8ZL9 - chains B and E of the 5 polymer chains in the assembly; structure by electron microscopy, 4.36 A resolution (low resolution: residue-level contacts below are approximate; hydrogen-bond / salt-bridge calls are withheld).

== Chain B ==
Name: G6 Light chain
Organism: Sus scrofa
Chain sequence (110 residues; numbered 2 to 111; the number before each row is that of its first residue):
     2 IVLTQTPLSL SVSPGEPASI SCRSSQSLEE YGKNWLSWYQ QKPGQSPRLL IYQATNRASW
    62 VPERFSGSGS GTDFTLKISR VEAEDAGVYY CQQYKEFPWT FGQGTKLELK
Disulfides: Cys23-Cys92

== Chain E ==
Name: B646L
Organism: African swine fever virus
UniProt: Q5IZK2 (Q5IZK2_ASF); numbering as in UniProt (aligned over 1-646)
Chain sequence (693 residues; each row starts with the number of its first residue; numbers below 1 keep their minus sign (Met-46 is residue -46)):
   -46 MHHHHHHHHH HGSDYKDHDG DYKDHDIDYK DDDDKELENL YFQGAGSMAS GGAFCLIAND
    14 GKADKIILAQ DLLNSRISNI KNVNKSYGKP DPEPTLSQIE ETHLVHFNAH FKPYVPVGFE
    74 YNKVRPHTGT PTLGNKLTFG IPQYGDFFHD MVGHHILGAC HSSWQDAPIQ GTSQMGAHGQ
   134 LQTFPRNGYD WDNQTPLEGA VYTLVDPFGR PIVPGTKNAY RNLVYYCEYP GERLYENVRF
   194 DVNGNSLDEY SSDVTTLVRK FCIPGDKMTG YKHLVGQEVS VEGTSGPLLC NIHDLHKPHQ
   254 SKPILTDEND TQRTCSHTNP KFLSQHFPEN SHNIQTAGKQ DITPITDATY LDIRRNVHYS
   314 CNGPQTPKYY QPPLALWIKL RFWFNENVNL AIPSVSIPFG ERFITIKLAS QKDLVNEFPG
   374 LFVRQSRFIA GRPSRRNIRF KPWFIPGVIN EISLTNNELY INNLFVTPEI HNLFVKRVRF
   434 SLIRVHKTQV THTNNNHHDE KLMSALKWPI EYMFIGLKPT WNISDQNPHQ HRDWHKFGHV
   494 VNAIMQPTHH AEISFQDRDT ALPDACSSIS DISPVTYPIT LPIIKNISVT AHGINLIDKF
   554 PSKFCSSYIP FHYGGNAIKT PDDPGAMMIT FALKPREEYQ PSGHINVSRA REFYISWDTD
   614 YVGSITTADL VVSASAINFL LLQNGSAVLR YST
Disordered / not traced: -46 to 106, 190-228, 249-302, 329-360, 408-469, 538-646
Differences from the reference sequence: expression tag (-46 to 0)

== Interface between chain B and chain E ==
Pairs across the interface (10; chain B residue first):
  Lys34(B) - Ile506(E)
  Gln93(B) - Asp510(E)
  Tyr95(B) - Gln509(E)
  Tyr95(B) - Asp510(E)
  Tyr95(B) - Leu515(E)
  Lys96(B) - Phe508(E)
  Phe98(B) - Leu515(E)
  Trp100(B) - Asp510(E)
  Trp100(B) - Arg511(E)
  Phe102(B) - Arg511(E)
Other interface residues (no listed pair), chain B (9 interface residues in all): Tyr40, Glu97
Other interface residues (no listed pair), chain E (7 interface residues in all): Ala514

== Summary ==
9 residues of chain B face 7 of chain E across their interface.
Here chain B is G6 Light chain (Sus scrofa) and chain E is B646L (African swine fever virus). Entry 8ZL9 (ASFV
p72 in complex with Fab G6) was determined by electron microscopy together with 8Y3O, 8Y3P, 8Y3Q and 8Y3R from
the same study.
